PDB entry 7UST | X-ray diffraction, 1.70 A resolution | chains B and A

[Chain B]
Molecule: Nanobody F5
From: Vicugna pacos
Notes: antibody fragment or engineered binder
Amino-acid sequence (134 residues; each row starts with the number of its first residue):
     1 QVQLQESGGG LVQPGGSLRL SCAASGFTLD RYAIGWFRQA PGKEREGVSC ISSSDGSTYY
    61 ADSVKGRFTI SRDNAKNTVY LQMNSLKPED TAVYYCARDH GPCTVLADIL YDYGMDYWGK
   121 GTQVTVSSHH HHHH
Not modelled in the structure: 54-56, 129-134
Disulfides: Cys-22/Cys-96, Cys-50/Cys-103

[Chain A]
Molecule: Gametocyte surface protein P230
From: Plasmodium falciparum
Notes: fragment: Domain 1
UniProt: P68874 (P230_PLAF7); numbering as in UniProt (aligned over 587-731)
Amino-acid sequence (148 residues; each row starts with the number of its first residue):
   584 GASTNKEYVC DFTDQLKPTE SGPKVKKCEV KVNEPLIKVK IICPLKGSVE KLYDNIEYVP
   644 KKSPYVVLTK EETKLKEKLL SKLIYGLLIS PTVNEKENNF KEGVIEFTLP PVVHKATVFY
   704 FICDNSKTED DNKKGNRGIV EVYVEPYG
Not modelled in the structure: 584
Sequence notes: expression tag (584-586)
Disulfides: Cys-593/Cys-611, Cys-626/Cys-706

[Chain B / chain A interface]
Pairs across the interface (32; chain B residue first):
  Glu-44(B) / Lys-659(A)  salt bridge
  Arg-45(B) / Lys-657(A)
  Asp-99(B) / Arg-720(A)  salt bridge
  His-100(B) / Pro-606(A)
  His-100(B) / Ser-709(A)
  His-100(B) / Lys-710(A)
  Gly-101(B) / Pro-606(A)
  Gly-101(B) / Ser-709(A)  hydrogen bond (backbone-side chain)
  Gly-101(B) / Arg-720(A)
  Pro-102(B) / Pro-606(A)
  Pro-102(B) / Val-608(A)  hydrophobic
  Pro-102(B) / Arg-720(A)  hydrogen bond (backbone-side chain)
  Thr-104(B) / Val-608(A)
  Thr-104(B) / Arg-720(A)  hydrogen bond
  Thr-104(B) / Ile-722(A)
  Leu-106(B) / Ile-722(A)  hydrophobic
  Ala-107(B) / Lys-653(A)  hydrogen bond (backbone-side chain)
  Ala-107(B) / Tyr-703(A)
  Ile-109(B) / Lys-653(A)
  Ile-109(B) / Thr-656(A)
  Ile-109(B) / Lys-657(A)
  Ile-109(B) / Leu-658(A)  hydrophobic
  Tyr-111(B) / Val-642(A)
  Tyr-111(B) / Leu-651(A)  hydrophobic
  Tyr-111(B) / Ile-705(A)
  Tyr-111(B) / Arg-720(A)
  Tyr-113(B) / Val-642(A)  hydrophobic
  Tyr-113(B) / Leu-651(A)  hydrophobic
  Tyr-113(B) / Leu-658(A)  hydrogen bond (side chain-backbone)
  Tyr-113(B) / Lys-659(A)
  Tyr-113(B) / Glu-660(A)
  Gly-114(B) / Arg-720(A)
Interface residues without a listed pair, chain A (19 interface residues in all): Lys-607, Lys-610, Glu-655

[Summary]
The interface between chain B and chain A involves 13 residues on one side and 19 on the other; the contacts
include 5 hydrogen bonds and 2 salt bridges. Polar contacts include Glu-44(B)/Lys-659(A), Asp-99(B)/Arg-720(A)
and Gly-101(B)/Ser-709(A).
Here chain B is Nanobody F5 (Vicugna pacos) and chain A is Gametocyte surface protein P230 (Plasmodium
falciparum). Entry 7UST (Plasmodium falciparum protein Pfs230 D1 in complex with nanobody F5) was determined
by X-ray diffraction, deposited together with 7USR and 7USS.
